Entry 1AN4 (X-ray diffraction, 2.90 A resolution); this record covers chains C and A of the 4 polymer chains in the assembly.

== Chain C ==
Molecule: 21-nt DNA strand
Sequence (21 nucleotides; each row starts with the number of its first residue):
   301 CACCCGGTCA CGTGGCCTAC A

== Chain A ==
Molecule: Protein (upstream stimulatory factor)
Organism: Homo sapiens
Notes: fragment: fragment:b/hlh dna binding domain mutation:r196m, c229s, c248s
UniProt: P22415 (USF1_HUMAN); residue numbers follow UniProt; this construct covers 196-260
Amino-acid sequence (65 residues; row label = number of the first residue in the row):
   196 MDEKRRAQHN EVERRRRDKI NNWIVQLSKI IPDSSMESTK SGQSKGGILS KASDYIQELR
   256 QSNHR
Differences from the reference sequence: cloning artifact (196); engineered mutation Ser-229 (Cys in P22415), Ser-248 (Cys in P22415)

== How chain C and chain A interact ==
Pairs across the interface (10):
  DC305(C) / Gln-203(A)  sugar contact
  DG306(C) / Gln-203(A)  phosphate contact
  DG307(C) / Arg-210(A)  salt bridge to the phosphate
  DT308(C) / Glu-208(A)  base contact
  DT308(C) / Arg-211(A)  phosphate contact
  DC309(C) / Glu-208(A)  hydrogen bond to the base
  DC309(C) / Arg-211(A)  salt bridge to the phosphate
  DT318(C) / Thr-234(A)  phosphate contact
  DA319(C) / Glu-232(A)  phosphate contact
  DA319(C) / Ser-233(A)  hydrogen bond to the phosphate
Also at the interface, not in a pair above, chain C (8 interface residues in all): DA310
Also at the interface, not in a pair above, chain A (10 interface residues in all): Val-207, Arg-212, Ile-215

== In short ==
The interface between chain C and chain A involves 8 residues on one side and 10 on the other; the contacts
include 2 hydrogen bonds and 2 salt bridges. Polar pairs include DC309(C)/Glu-208(A), DA319(C)/Ser-233(A) and
DG307(C)/Arg-210(A).
Here chain C is a 21-nt DNA strand and chain A is Protein (upstream stimulatory factor) (Homo sapiens). Entry
1AN4 (Structure and function of the B/hlh/Z domain of usf) was determined by X-ray diffraction.
